PDB entry 8ULR | electron microscopy, 3.30 A resolution | chains C and D of the 12 polymer chains in the assembly

[Chain C]
Molecule: Envelope glycoprotein gp160
From: Human immunodeficiency virus 1
UniProt: Q2N0S6 (Q2N0S6_9HIV1); the construct lacks a stretch of the UniProt sequence and is renumbered around it, so the offset changes along the chain: 33-138 = UniProt 32-137; 147-185 = UniProt 138-176; 188-306 = UniProt 187-305; 309-321 = UniProt 306-318; 2 more segments
Amino-acid sequence (479 residues; row label = number of the first residue in the row; note: 13 numbers in that range are skipped by the numbering (no residue carries them; nothing is unmodelled there); a row labelled like 185A-185J holds insertion residues (185A, then the next letters in order)):
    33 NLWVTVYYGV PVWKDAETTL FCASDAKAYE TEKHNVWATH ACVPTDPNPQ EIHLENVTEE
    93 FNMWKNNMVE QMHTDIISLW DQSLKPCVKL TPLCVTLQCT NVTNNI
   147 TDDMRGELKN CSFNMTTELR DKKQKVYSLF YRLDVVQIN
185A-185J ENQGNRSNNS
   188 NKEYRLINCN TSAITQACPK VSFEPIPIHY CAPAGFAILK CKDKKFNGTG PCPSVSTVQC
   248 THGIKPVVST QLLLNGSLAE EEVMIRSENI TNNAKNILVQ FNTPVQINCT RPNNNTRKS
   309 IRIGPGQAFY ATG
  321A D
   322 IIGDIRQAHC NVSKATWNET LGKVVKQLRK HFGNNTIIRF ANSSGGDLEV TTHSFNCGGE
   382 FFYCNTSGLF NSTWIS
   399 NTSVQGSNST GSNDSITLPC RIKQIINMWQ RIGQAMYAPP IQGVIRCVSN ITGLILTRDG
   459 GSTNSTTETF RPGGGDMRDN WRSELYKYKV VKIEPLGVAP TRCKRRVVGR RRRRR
Not modelled in the structure: 58-65, 185A-185J, 399-410, 505-513
Construct notes: conflict Asn332 (Thr330 in Q2N0S6), Cys501 (Ala498 in Q2N0S6); expression tag (505-513)
Disulfide bonds: Cys54-Cys74, Cys119-Cys205, Cys126-Cys196, Cys131-Cys157, Cys218-Cys247, Cys228-Cys239, Cys378-Cys445, Cys385-Cys418
Glycans and other covalent adducts: N-acetylglucosamine (NAG) linked to Asn133, Asn156, Asn160, Asn262, Asn276, Asn295, Asn301, Asn332, Asn355, Asn363, Asn386, Asn448; glycan linked to Asn197, Asn234

[Chain D]
Molecule: BG505 DS-SOSIP glycoprotein gp41
From: Human immunodeficiency virus 1
UniProt: Q2N0S5 (Q2N0S5_9HIV1); residues 512-664 here correspond to UniProt positions 509-661 (UniProt number = residue number - 3)
Amino-acid sequence (153 residues; numbered 512 to 664; the number before each row is that of its first residue):
   512 AVGIGAVFLG FLGAAGSTMG AASMTLTVQA RNLLSGIVQQ QSNLLRAPEA QQHLLKLTVW
   572 GIKQLQARVL AVERYLRDQQ LLGIWGCSGK LICCTNVPWN SSWSNRNLSE IWDNMTWLQW
   632 DKEISNYTQI IYGLLEESQN QQEKNEQDLL ALD
Not modelled in the structure: 512-520, 547-564, 662-664
Construct notes: engineered mutation Pro559 (Ile556 in Q2N0S5), Cys605 (Thr602 in Q2N0S5)
Disulfide bonds: Cys598-Cys604

[Interface between chain C and chain D]
Cross-chain cystine bridges: Cys501(C)-Cys605(D)
Contacting residue pairs - 102 pairs, chain C then chain D:
  Leu34(C) - Trp610(D)  hydrophobic
  Trp35(C) - Thr606(D)
  Trp35(C) - Val608(D)
  Trp35(C) - Pro609(D)
  Val36(C) - Thr606(D)
  Val36(C) - Val608(D)  hydrophobic
  Val36(C) - Trp610(D)  hydrophobic
  Val36(C) - Trp614(D)  hydrophobic
  Val36(C) - Ile642(D)  hydrophobic
  Val36(C) - Leu646(D)  hydrophobic
  Thr37(C) - Ile603(D)
  Thr37(C) - Cys604(D)
  Val38(C) - Trp596(D)  hydrophobic
  Val38(C) - Cys598(D)  hydrophobic
  Val38(C) - Leu602(D)
  Val38(C) - Ile603(D)
  Val38(C) - Cys604(D)  hydrogen bond (backbone-backbone)
  Tyr39(C) - Ser534(D)
  Tyr39(C) - Leu602(D)
  Tyr39(C) - Ile603(D)  hydrophobic
  Tyr39(C) - Trp623(D)
  Tyr39(C) - Trp628(D)  hydrophobic
  Tyr40(C) - Leu537(D)
  Tyr40(C) - Leu544(D)
  Tyr40(C) - Tyr586(D)
  Tyr40(C) - Asp589(D)
  Tyr40(C) - Leu593(D)  hydrophobic
  Tyr40(C) - Leu602(D)  hydrogen bond (backbone-backbone)
  Gly41(C) - Leu537(D)
  Gly41(C) - Gln540(D)  hydrogen bond (backbone-side chain)
  Val42(C) - Trp628(D)
  Pro43(C) - Leu523(D)  hydrophobic
  Pro43(C) - Ala525(D)
  Pro43(C) - Ala526(D)  hydrophobic
  Pro43(C) - Gln540(D)
  Pro43(C) - Leu629(D)
  Val44(C) - Trp628(D)
  Val44(C) - Asp632(D)
  Trp45(C) - Ala526(D)  hydrophobic
  Trp45(C) - Leu629(D)  hydrophobic
  Lys46(C) - Asp632(D)  salt bridge
  Thr50(C) - Leu581(D)
  Thr51(C) - Gln577(D)
  Thr51(C) - Ala578(D)
  Leu52(C) - Lys574(D)
  Phe53(C) - Ala578(D)  hydrophobic
  Cys54(C) - Trp571(D)  hydrophobic
  Ala70(C) - Trp571(D)  hydrogen bond (backbone-side chain)
  Cys74(C) - Trp571(D)
  Val75(C) - Gln575(D)
  Ile84(C) - Phe522(D)
  Ile84(C) - Gly524(D)
  Leu86(C) - Leu523(D)
  Leu86(C) - Ala526(D)  hydrophobic
  Glu87(C) - Gly527(D)
  Asn88(C) - Gly527(D)
  Asp107(C) - Trp571(D)
  Asp107(C) - Lys574(D)  salt bridge
  Ser110(C) - Val570(D)
  Leu111(C) - Val570(D)  hydrophobic
  Leu111(C) - Trp571(D)  hydrophobic
  Gln114(C) - Thr569(D)
  Gln114(C) - Val570(D)
  Tyr217(C) - Trp571(D)
  Pro220(C) - Ala578(D)  hydrophobic
  Ala221(C) - Leu544(D)
  Ala221(C) - Leu545(D)
  Ala221(C) - Ser546(D)
  Ala221(C) - Ala582(D)
  Gly222(C) - Leu544(D)
  Phe223(C) - Arg585(D)
  Ala224(C) - Leu523(D)  hydrophobic
  Thr244(C) - Leu523(D)
  Lys490(C) - Arg585(D)
  Ile491(C) - Leu523(D)  hydrophobic
  Ile491(C) - Arg585(D)  hydrogen bond (backbone-side chain)
  Pro493(C) - Leu544(D)  hydrophobic
  Pro493(C) - Asp589(D)
  Leu494(C) - Asp589(D)
  Leu494(C) - Leu592(D)  hydrophobic
  Leu494(C) - Leu593(D)  hydrophobic
  Gly495(C) - Trp628(D)
  Val496(C) - Trp631(D)  hydrogen bond (backbone-side chain)
  Val496(C) - Ile635(D)  hydrophobic
  Val496(C) - Ile642(D)  hydrophobic
  Ala497(C) - Trp610(D)
  Ala497(C) - Trp623(D)  hydrophobic
  Ala497(C) - Trp628(D)  hydrophobic
  Ala497(C) - Trp631(D)  hydrophobic
  Pro498(C) - Trp610(D)
  Pro498(C) - Trp623(D)  hydrogen bond (backbone-side chain)
  Pro498(C) - Trp631(D)
  Cys501(C) - Cys605(D)  disulfide
  Cys501(C) - Thr606(D)
  Lys502(C) - Asn607(D)  hydrogen bond (side chain-backbone)
  Arg503(C) - Trp596(D)  hydrogen bond (side chain-backbone)
  Arg503(C) - Cys598(D)
  Arg503(C) - Cys604(D)
  Arg503(C) - Cys605(D)  hydrogen bond (side chain-backbone)
  Arg503(C) - Thr606(D)
  Arg503(C) - Asn607(D)  hydrogen bond (backbone-side chain)
  Arg503(C) - Gln653(D)  hydrogen bond
Interface residues without a listed pair, chain C (54 interface residues in all): Ala73, His85, Glu91, Ile215, Glu492, Thr499, Arg500
Interface residues without a listed pair, chain D (57 interface residues in all): Gly521, Met530, Ala533, Ala541, Asn543, Gln590, Gly597, Leu619, Ile622, Tyr643

[Summary]
The interface between chain C and chain D involves 54 residues on one side and 57 on the other; the contacts
include 1 disulfide bond, 12 hydrogen bonds and 2 salt bridges. Polar contacts include Lys46(C)-Asp632(D),
Asp107(C)-Lys574(D) and Gly41(C)-Gln540(D).
Chain C is Envelope glycoprotein gp160 and chain D is BG505 DS-SOSIP glycoprotein gp41, both from Human
immunodeficiency virus 1; the structure, Cryo-EM structure of the BG505 SOSIPv2 in complex with bNAb 05_B08
Fabs, was determined by electron microscopy, deposited together with 9D8V, 8UKI, 8ULS, 8ULT and 8ULU.
